Entry 7ZSC (X-ray diffraction, 3.85 A resolution); this record covers chains A and C.

# Chain A
Protein: Prolyl 4-hydroxylase subunit alpha-2
Source organism: Homo sapiens
Notes: EC 1.14.11.2
Reference sequence: O15460 (P4HA2_HUMAN); residue numbers follow UniProt; this construct covers 282-535
Chain sequence (262 residues; row label = number of the first residue in the row):
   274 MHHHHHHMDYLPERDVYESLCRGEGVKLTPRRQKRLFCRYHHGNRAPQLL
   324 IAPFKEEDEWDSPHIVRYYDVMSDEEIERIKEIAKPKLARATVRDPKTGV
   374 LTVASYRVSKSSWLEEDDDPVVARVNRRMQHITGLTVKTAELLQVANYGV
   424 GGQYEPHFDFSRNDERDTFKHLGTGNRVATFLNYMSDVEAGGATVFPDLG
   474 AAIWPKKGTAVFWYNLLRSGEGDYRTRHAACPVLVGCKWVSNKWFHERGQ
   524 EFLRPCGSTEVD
Not modelled in the structure: 274-283, 363-375, 534-535
Sequence notes: initiating methionine (274); expression tag (275-281)
Disulfide bonds: Cys294-Cys504
What the authors report for this chain:
  - catalytic residues: His501 (citing earlier work)
  - catalytic residues: His430, Asp432
  - conformationally variable residues (loop rearrangement, order/disorder transition): Arg363 to Val376, Tyr427

# Chain C
Protein: Protein disulfide-isomerase
Source organism: Homo sapiens
Notes: EC 5.3.4.1
Reference sequence: P07237 (PDIA1_HUMAN); residue numbers follow UniProt; this construct covers 18-508
Chain sequence (492 residues; each row starts with the number of its first residue):
    17 MDAPEEEDHVLVLRKSNFAEALAAHKYLLVEFYAPWCGHCKALAPEYAKA
    67 AGKLKAEGSEIRLAKVDATEESDLAQQYGVRGYPTIKFFRNGDTASPKEY
   117 TAGREADDIVNWLKKRTGPAATTLPDGAAAESLVESSEVAVIGFFKDVES
   167 DSAKQFLQAAEAIDDIPFGITSNSDVFSKYQLDKDGVVLFKKFDEGRNNF
   217 EGEVTKENLLDFIKHNQLPLVIEFTEQTAPKIFGGEIKTHILLFLPKSVS
   267 DYDGKLSNFKTAAESFKGKILFIFIDSDHTDNQRILEFFGLKKEECPAVR
   317 LITLEEEMTKYKPESEELTAERITEFCHRFLEGKIKPHLMSQELPEDWDK
   367 QPVKVLVGKNFEDVAFDEKKNVFVEFYAPWCGHCKQLAPIWDKLGETYKD
   417 HENIVIAKMDSTANEVEAVKVHSFPTLKFFPASADRTVIDYNGERTLDGF
   467 KKFLESGGQDGAGDDDDLEDLEEAEEPDMEEDDDQKAVKDEL
Not modelled in the structure: 17-20, 477-508
Sequence notes: initiating methionine (17)
What the authors report for this chain:
  - conformationally variable residues (order/disorder transition): Gly477 to Asp498

# How chain A and chain C interact
Disulfides between the chains: Cys311(A)-Cys397(C), Cys529(A)-Cys53(C)
Pairs across the interface (72; chain A residue first):
  Pro303(A) with Glu460(C); Thr462(C)
  Arg304(A) with Glu460(C)
  Gln306(A) with Gln402(C), hydrogen bond; Arg461(C), hydrogen bond (backbone-side chain)
  Lys307(A) with Asn458(C), hydrogen bond (side chain-backbone); Gly459(C); Arg461(C), hydrogen bond (backbone-side chain)
  Leu309(A) with His399(C); Arg461(C), hydrogen bond (backbone-side chain)
  Phe310(A) with His399(C); Ser439(C); Phe440(C); Pro441(C); Arg461(C)
  Cys311(A) with Trp396(C), hydrophobic; Cys397(C), disulfide; Gly398(C); Ser439(C); Phe440(C), hydrogen bond (backbone-backbone)
  Arg312(A) with Trp396(C); His438(C); Ser439(C)
  Tyr313(A) with Trp396(C), hydrogen bond; Thr428(C)
  Pro320(A) with Ala245(C); Pro246(C), hydrophobic; Phe249(C)
  Gln321(A) with Glu242(C); Ala245(C); Pro246(C)
  Leu322(A) with Arg300(C)
  Leu323(A) with Phe304(C)
  Ile324(A) with Phe240(C), hydrophobic; Ile301(C); Phe304(C); Phe305(C), hydrophobic; Ile318(C), hydrophobic
  Ala325(A) with Arg300(C), hydrogen bond (backbone-side chain); Ile301(C)
  Pro326(A) with Arg300(C); Phe304(C)
  Phe327(A) with Arg300(C)
  Lys328(A) with Trp396(C)
  Glu330(A) with Gly398(C), hydrogen bond (side chain-backbone); His399(C), salt bridge
  Asp331(A) with His399(C), hydrogen bond (backbone-side chain)
  Arg400(A) with Glu242(C), salt bridge
  Ser492(A) with Trp52(C); Cys53(C); Gly54(C), hydrogen bond (backbone-backbone)
  Glu494(A) with Lys57(C), salt bridge
  Glu520(A) with His55(C)
  Arg521(A) with Gly54(C); His55(C); Ala58(C); Arg120(C)
  Glu524(A) with His55(C); Arg120(C)
  Phe525(A) with Tyr116(C); Thr117(C); Ala118(C)
  Arg527(A) with His55(C), hydrogen bond (backbone-side chain)
  Pro528(A) with Tyr99(C)
  Cys529(A) with Cys53(C), disulfide; Arg97(C); Gly98(C); Tyr99(C), hydrogen bond (backbone-backbone)
  Gly530(A) with Trp52(C)
  Ser531(A) with Trp52(C); Tyr99(C)
  Thr532(A) with Trp52(C)
Other interface residues (no listed pair), chain A (39 interface residues in all): Glu329, Tyr342, His404, Thr412, Gly522, Gln523
Other interface residues (no listed pair), chain C (43 interface residues in all): Pro100, Ile102, Gly119, Gln243, Met324
Interface features reported in the paper:
  - residue pairs: Cys311(A)-Cys397(C) (covalent link), Cys311(A)-Phe440(C) (backbone contact), Cys529(A)-Cys53(C) (covalent link), Cys529(A)-Tyr99(C) (backbone contact)
  - interface residues, chain A: Ile324(A), Glu330(A), Ser492(A)
  - interface residues, chain C: Phe240(C), Phe249(C), Ile301(C), Phe304(C), Phe305(C), Ile318(C)

# Overview
39 residues of chain A face 43 of chain C across their interface; the contacts include 2 disulfide bonds, 13
hydrogen bonds and 3 salt bridges. Polar contacts include Glu330(A)-His399(C), Arg400(A)-Glu242(C) and
Glu494(A)-Lys57(C). The authors report contacts between Cys311(A) and Cys397(C) and Cys529(A) and Cys53(C);
backbone contacts between Cys311(A) and Phe440(C) and Cys529(A) and Tyr99(C). The paper reports catalytic
residues His501(A), His430(A) and Asp432(A); interface residues Ile324(A), Glu330(A) and Phe240(C) among
others.
Chain A is Prolyl 4-hydroxylase subunit alpha-2 and chain C is Protein disulfide-isomerase, both from Homo
sapiens; the structure, Crystal structure of the heterodimeric human C-P4H-II with truncated alpha subunit
(C-P4H-II delta281), was determined by X-ray diffraction.
